PDB entry 5VHY | electron microscopy, 4.60 A resolution (low resolution: residue-level contacts below are approximate; hydrogen-bond / salt-bridge calls are withheld) | chains A and E of the 6 polymer chains in the assembly

[Chain A]
Molecule: Glutamate receptor 2, Germ cell-specific gene 1-like protein
Organism: Rattus norvegicus
Reference sequence: chimeric construct of P19491, D3ZK93: residues 10-826 from P19491 (GRIA2_RAT), isoform P19491-2 positions 25-841 (UniProt number = residue number + 15); residues 830-1066 from D3ZK93 positions 2-238 (UniProt number = residue number - 828)
Amino-acid sequence (1057 residues; numbered 10 to 1066; the number before each row is that of its first residue):
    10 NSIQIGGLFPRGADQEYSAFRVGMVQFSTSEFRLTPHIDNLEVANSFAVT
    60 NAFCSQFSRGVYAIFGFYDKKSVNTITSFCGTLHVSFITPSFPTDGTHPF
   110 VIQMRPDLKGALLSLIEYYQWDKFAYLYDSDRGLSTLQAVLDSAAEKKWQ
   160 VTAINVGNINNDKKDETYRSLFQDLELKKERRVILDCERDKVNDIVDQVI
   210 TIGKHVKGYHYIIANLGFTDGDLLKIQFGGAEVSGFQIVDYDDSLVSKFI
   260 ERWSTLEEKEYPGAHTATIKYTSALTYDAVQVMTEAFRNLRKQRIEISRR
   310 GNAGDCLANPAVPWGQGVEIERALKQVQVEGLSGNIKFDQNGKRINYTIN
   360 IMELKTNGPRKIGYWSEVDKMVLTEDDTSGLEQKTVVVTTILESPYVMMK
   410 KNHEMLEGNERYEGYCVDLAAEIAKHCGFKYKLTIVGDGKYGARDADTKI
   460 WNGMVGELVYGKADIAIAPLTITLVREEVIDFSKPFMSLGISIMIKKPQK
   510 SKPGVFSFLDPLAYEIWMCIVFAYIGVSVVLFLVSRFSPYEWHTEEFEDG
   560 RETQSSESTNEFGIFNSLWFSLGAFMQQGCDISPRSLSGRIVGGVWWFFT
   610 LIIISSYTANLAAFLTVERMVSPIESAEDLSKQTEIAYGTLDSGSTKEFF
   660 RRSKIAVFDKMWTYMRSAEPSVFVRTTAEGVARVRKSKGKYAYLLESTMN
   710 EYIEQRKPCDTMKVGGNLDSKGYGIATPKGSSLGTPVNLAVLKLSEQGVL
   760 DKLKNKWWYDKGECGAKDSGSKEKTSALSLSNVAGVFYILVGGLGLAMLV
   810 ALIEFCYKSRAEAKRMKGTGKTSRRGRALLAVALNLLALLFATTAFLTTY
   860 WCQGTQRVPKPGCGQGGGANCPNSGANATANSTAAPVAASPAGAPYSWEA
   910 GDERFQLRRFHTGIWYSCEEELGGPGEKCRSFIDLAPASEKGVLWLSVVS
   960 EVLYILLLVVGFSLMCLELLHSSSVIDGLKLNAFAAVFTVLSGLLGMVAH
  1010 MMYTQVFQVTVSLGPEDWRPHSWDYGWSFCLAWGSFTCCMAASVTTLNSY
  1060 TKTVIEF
Unresolved in the structure: 545-572, 821-1066
Construct notes: conflict Glu241 (Asn256 in P19491), Leu382 (Val397 in P19491), Glu384 (Gly405 in P19491), Asp385 (Asn406 in P19491), Gln392 (Asn413 in P19491); linker (827-829)
Cystine bridges: Cys63-Cys315, Cys718-Cys773
Ligand contacts:
  - N-acetylglucosamine (NAG; 2-acetamido-2-deoxy-beta-D-glucopyranose): Gln337, Glu339, Asn344, Lys346, Asn355
  - ZK1 ({[7-morpholin-4-yl-2,3-dioxo-6-(trifluoromethyl)-3,4-dihydroquinoxalin-1(2H)-yl]methyl}phosphonic acid): Tyr450, Pro478, Leu479, Thr480, Arg485, Gly653, Ser654, Thr686, Glu705, Met708, Tyr732
UniProt features mapped onto this chain:
  - glycosylation: Asn355 (N-linked (GlcNAc...) asparagine)

[Chain E]
Molecule: Glutamate receptor 2, Germ cell-specific gene 1-like protein
Organism: Rattus norvegicus
Reference sequence: chimeric construct of P19491, D3ZK93: residues -819 to -3 from P19491 (GRIA2_RAT), isoform P19491-2 positions 25-841 (UniProt number = residue number + 844); residues 1-237 from D3ZK93 positions 2-238 (UniProt number = residue number + 1)
Amino-acid sequence (1057 residues; numbered -819 to 237; the number before each row is that of its first residue; numbers below 1 keep their minus sign (Asn-819 is residue -819)):
  -819 NSIQIGGLFPRGADQEYSAFRVGMVQFSTSEFRLTPHIDNLEVANSFAVT
  -769 NAFCSQFSRGVYAIFGFYDKKSVNTITSFCGTLHVSFITPSFPTDGTHPF
  -719 VIQMRPDLKGALLSLIEYYQWDKFAYLYDSDRGLSTLQAVLDSAAEKKWQ
  -669 VTAINVGNINNDKKDETYRSLFQDLELKKERRVILDCERDKVNDIVDQVI
  -619 TIGKHVKGYHYIIANLGFTDGDLLKIQFGGAEVSGFQIVDYDDSLVSKFI
  -569 ERWSTLEEKEYPGAHTATIKYTSALTYDAVQVMTEAFRNLRKQRIEISRR
  -519 GNAGDCLANPAVPWGQGVEIERALKQVQVEGLSGNIKFDQNGKRINYTIN
  -469 IMELKTNGPRKIGYWSEVDKMVLTEDDTSGLEQKTVVVTTILESPYVMMK
  -419 KNHEMLEGNERYEGYCVDLAAEIAKHCGFKYKLTIVGDGKYGARDADTKI
  -369 WNGMVGELVYGKADIAIAPLTITLVREEVIDFSKPFMSLGISIMIKKPQK
  -319 SKPGVFSFLDPLAYEIWMCIVFAYIGVSVVLFLVSRFSPYEWHTEEFEDG
  -269 RETQSSESTNEFGIFNSLWFSLGAFMQQGCDISPRSLSGRIVGGVWWFFT
  -219 LIIISSYTANLAAFLTVERMVSPIESAEDLSKQTEIAYGTLDSGSTKEFF
  -169 RRSKIAVFDKMWTYMRSAEPSVFVRTTAEGVARVRKSKGKYAYLLESTMN
  -119 EYIEQRKPCDTMKVGGNLDSKGYGIATPKGSSLGTPVNLAVLKLSEQGVL
   -69 DKLKNKWWYDKGECGAKDSGSKEKTSALSLSNVAGVFYILVGGLGLAMLV
   -19 ALIEFCYKSRAEAKRMKGTGKTSRRGRALLAVALNLLALLFATTAFLTTY
    31 WCQGTQRVPKPGCGQGGGANCPNSGANATANSTAAPVAASPAGAPYSWEA
    81 GDERFQLRRFHTGIWYSCEEELGGPGEKCRSFIDLAPASEKGVLWLSVVS
   131 EVLYILLLVVGFSLMCLELLHSSSVIDGLKLNAFAAVFTVLSGLLGMVAH
   181 MMYTQVFQVTVSLGPEDWRPHSWDYGWSFCLAWGSFTCCMAASVTTLNSY
   231 TKTVIEF
Unresolved in the structure: -819 to 0, 40-84, 101-105, 154-156, 233-237
Construct notes: conflict Glu-588 (Asn256 in P19491), Leu-447 (Val397 in P19491), Glu-445 (Gly405 in P19491), Asp-444 (Asn406 in P19491), Gln-437 (Asn413 in P19491); linker (-2 to 0)
Cystine bridges: Cys98-Cys109
UniProt features mapped onto this chain:
  - glycosylation: Asn-474 (N-linked (GlcNAc...) asparagine)

[How chain A and chain E interact]
Residue-residue contacts - 19 pairs, chain A then chain E:
  Met527(A) with Trp213(E)
  Cys528(A) with Met181(E)
  Phe531(A) with Met177(E); Trp213(E); Phe216(E)
  Ile534(A) with Met220(E)
  Gly535(A) with Met220(E)
  Val538(A) with Met220(E); Ser223(E); Val224(E)
  Phe541(A) with Leu227(E); Asn228(E); Thr231(E)
  Leu542(A) with Val170(E); Leu227(E)
  Ser544(A) with Thr231(E)
  Ile573(A) with Val224(E); Asn228(E)
  Phe574(A) with Asn228(E)
Also at the interface, not in a pair above, chain A (13 interface residues in all): Val539, Asn575
Also at the interface, not in a pair above, chain E (13 interface residues in all): Thr225, Tyr230

[Summary]
The chain A/chain E interface involves 13 residues from each chain. Ligands of chain A: compound ZK1 and
N-acetylglucosamine.
Chain A and chain E are both Glutamate receptor 2, Germ cell-specific gene 1-like protein (Rattus norvegicus);
the structure, GluA2-2xGSG1L bound to ZK, was determined by electron microscopy (same publication as 5VHW,
5VHX and 5VHZ).
